6X1F - chains B and C of the 6 polymer chains in the assembly; structure by X-ray diffraction, 2.70 A resolution.

== Chain B ==
Protein: Tubulin beta-2B chain
From: Sus scrofa
UniProt: A0A287AGU7 (A0A287AGU7_PIG); numbering as in UniProt (aligned over 1-445)
Sequence (445 residues; each row starts with the number of its first residue):
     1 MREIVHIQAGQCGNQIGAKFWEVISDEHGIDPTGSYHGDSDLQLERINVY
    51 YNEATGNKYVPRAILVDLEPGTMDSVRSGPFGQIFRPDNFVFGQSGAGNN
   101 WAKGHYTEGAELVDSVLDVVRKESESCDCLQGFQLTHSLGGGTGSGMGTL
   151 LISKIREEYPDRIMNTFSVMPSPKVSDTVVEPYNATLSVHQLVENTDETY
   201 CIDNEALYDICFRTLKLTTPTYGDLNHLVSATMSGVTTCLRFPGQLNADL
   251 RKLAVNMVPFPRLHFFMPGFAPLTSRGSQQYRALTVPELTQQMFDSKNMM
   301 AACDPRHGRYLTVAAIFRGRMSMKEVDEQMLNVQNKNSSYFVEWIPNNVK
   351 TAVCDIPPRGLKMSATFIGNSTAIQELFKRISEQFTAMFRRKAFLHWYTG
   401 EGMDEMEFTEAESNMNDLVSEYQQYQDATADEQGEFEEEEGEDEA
Not modelled in the structure: 1, 429-445
Bound ions: Mg2+: Q11 (together with GDP)
Ligand contacts:
  - GDP (guanosine-5'-diphosphate): G10, Q11, C12, Q15, I16, D67, A97, N99, S138, G140, G141, G142, T143, G144, V169, P171, V175, D177, E181, N204, L207, Y222, L225, N226
  - Y5M (7-methoxy-4-(2-methyl-6,7-dihydro-5H-cyclopenta[d]pyrimidin-4-yl)-3,4-dihydroquinoxalin-2(1H)-one): V236, C239, L240, L246, A248, K252, L253, N256, M257, T312, V313, A314, A315, I316, N348, K350, T351, A352

== Chain C ==
Protein: Tubulin alpha-1B chain
From: Sus scrofa
UniProt: Q2XVP4 (TBA1B_PIG); numbering as in UniProt (aligned over 1-450)
Sequence (450 residues; each row starts with the number of its first residue):
     1 MRECISIHVGQAGVQIGNACWELYCLEHGIQPDGQMPSDKTIGGGDDSFN
    51 TFFSETGAGKHVPRAVFVDLEPTVIDEVRTGTYRQLFHPEQLITGKEDAA
   101 NNYARGHYTIGKEIIDLVLDRIRKLADQCTGLQGFLVFHSFGGGTGSGFT
   151 SLLMERLSVDYGKKSKLEFSIYPAPQVSTAVVEPYNSILTTHTTLEHSDC
   201 AFMVDNEAIYDICRRNLDIERPTYTNLNRLISQIVSSITASLRFDGALNV
   251 DLTEFQTNLVPYPRIHFPLATYAPVISAEKAYHEQLSVAEITNACFEPAN
   301 QMVKCDPRHGKYMACCLLYRGDVVPKDVNAAIATIKTKRSIQFVDWCPTG
   351 FKVGINYQPPTVVPGGDLAKVQRAVCMLSNTTAIAEAWARLDHKFDLMYA
   401 KRAFVHWYVGEGMEEGEFSEAREDMAALEKDYEEVGVDSVEGEGEEEGEE
Not modelled in the structure: 441-450
Bound ions: Ca2+: D39, T41, G44, E55
Ligand contacts:
  - GTP (guanosine-5'-triphosphate): G10, Q11, A12, Q15, I16, D69, D98, A99, A100, N101, S140, G142, G143, G144, T145, G146, I171, P173, V177, S178, T179, E183, N206, Y224, L227, N228, I231
  - Y5M (7-methoxy-4-(2-methyl-6,7-dihydro-5H-cyclopenta[d]pyrimidin-4-yl)-3,4-dihydroquinoxalin-2(1H)-one): N101, T179, V181
UniProt features mapped onto this chain:
  - motif: M1 to C4 (MREC motif)
  - active site: E254
  - binding site (GTP): G10, Q11, A12, Q15, E71, A99, S140, G143, G144, T145, G146, T179, E183, N206, Y224, N228, L252
  - binding site (Mg(2+)): E71
  - modified residue: K40 (N6,N6,N6-trimethyllysine), S48 (Phosphoserine), S232 (Phosphoserine), Y282 (3'-nitrotyrosine), R339 (Omega-N-methylarginine), S439 (Phosphoserine), E443 (5-glutamyl polyglutamate), E445 (5-glutamyl polyglutamate)
  - cross-link (Glycyl lysine isopeptide (Lys-Gly)): K326 (interchain with G-Cter in ubiquitin), K370 (interchain with G-Cter in ubiquitin)

== Interface between chain B and chain C ==
Pairs across the interface (37):
  Q94(B) with M1(C)
  S95(B) with R2(C)
  N99(B) with E254(C)
  D177(B) with E254(C); K352(C), hydrogen bond (backbone-side chain)
  T178(B) with E254(C); N258(C)
  V179(B) with N258(C), hydrogen bond (backbone-side chain); P348(C), hydrophobic
  V180(B) with T257(C)
  T219(B) with K326(C); N329(C)
  A387(B) with W346(C)
  M388(B) with W346(C)
  R390(B) with D345(C), hydrogen bond (side chain-backbone); S439(C)
  R391(B) with Y262(C), hydrogen bond (backbone-side chain); D345(C), salt bridge; W346(C); E434(C), hydrogen bond (side chain-backbone); V437(C), hydrogen bond (side chain-backbone); D438(C); S439(C), hydrogen bond
  K392(B) with Y262(C)
  A393(B) with P261(C); Y262(C); W346(C), hydrophobic
  F394(B) with T257(C); N258(C); V260(C); P261(C), hydrogen bond (backbone-backbone)
  H396(B) with V260(C), hydrogen bond (side chain-backbone); P261(C); P263(C)
  W397(B) with Q256(C); T257(C), hydrogen bond (side chain-backbone); V260(C), hydrogen bond (side chain-backbone)
Other interface residues (no listed pair), chain B (19 interface residues in all): G98, L395
Other interface residues (no listed pair), chain C (21 interface residues in all): V435

== In short ==
Chain B and chain C form an interface of 19 and 21 residues respectively, with 11 hydrogen bonds and 1 salt
bridge. Among the polar pairs are R391(B)-D345(C), D177(B)-K352(C) and V179(B)-N258(C). Chain B binds GDP and
compound Y5M.
Here chain B is Tubulin beta-2B chain and chain C is Tubulin alpha-1B chain, both from Sus scrofa. Entry 6X1F
(Tubulin-RB3_SLD-TTL in complex with compound 5m) was determined by X-ray diffraction (same publication as
6X1C, 6X1E, 7LZ7 and 7LZ8).
